1FZ2 - chains B and C of the 6 polymer chains in the assembly; structure by X-ray diffraction, 2.15 A resolution.

Chain B:
Name: Methane monooxygenase component A, alpha chain
Organism: Methylococcus capsulatus
Notes: EC 1.14.13.25
UniProt: P22869 (MEMA_METCA); residue numbers follow UniProt; this construct covers 1-527
Amino-acid sequence (527 residues; numbered 1 to 527; the number before each row is that of its first residue):
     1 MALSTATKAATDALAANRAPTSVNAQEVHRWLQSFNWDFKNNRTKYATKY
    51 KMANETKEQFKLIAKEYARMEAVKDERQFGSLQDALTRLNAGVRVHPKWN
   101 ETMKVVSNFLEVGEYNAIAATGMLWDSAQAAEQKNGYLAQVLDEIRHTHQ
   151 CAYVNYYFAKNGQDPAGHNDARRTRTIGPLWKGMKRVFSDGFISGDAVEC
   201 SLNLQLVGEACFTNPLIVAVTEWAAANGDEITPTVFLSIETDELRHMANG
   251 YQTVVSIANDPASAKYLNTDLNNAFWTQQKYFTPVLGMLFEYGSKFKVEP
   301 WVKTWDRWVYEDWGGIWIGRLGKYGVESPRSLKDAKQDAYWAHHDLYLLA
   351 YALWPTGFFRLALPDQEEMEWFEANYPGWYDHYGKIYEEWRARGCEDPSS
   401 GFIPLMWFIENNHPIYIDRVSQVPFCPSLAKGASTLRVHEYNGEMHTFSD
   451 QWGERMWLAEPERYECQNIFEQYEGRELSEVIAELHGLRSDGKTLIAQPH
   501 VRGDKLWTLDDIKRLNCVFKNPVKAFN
Unresolved in the structure: 1-17
Metal / ion sites: Fe2+ site 1: Glu114, Glu144, His147; Fe2+ site 2: Glu243, His246
Curated features (UniProtKB/Swiss-Prot):
  - active site: Cys151
  - binding site (Fe cation): Glu114, Glu144, His147, Glu209, Glu243, His246

Chain C:
Name: Methane monooxygenase component A, beta chain
Organism: Methylococcus capsulatus
Notes: EC 1.14.13.25
UniProt: P18798 (MEMB_METCA); numbering as in UniProt (aligned over 1-389)
Amino-acid sequence (389 residues; row label = number of the first residue in the row):
     1 MSMLGERRRGLTDPEMAAVILKALPEAPLDGNNKMGYFVTPRWKRLTEYE
    51 ALTVYAQPNADWIAGGLDWGDWTQKFHGGRPSWGNETTELRTVDWFKHRD
   101 PLRRWHAPYVKDKAEEWRYTDRFLQGYSADGQIRAMNPTWRDEFINRYWG
   151 AFLFNEYGLFNAHSQGAREALSDVTRVSLAFWGFDKIDIAQMIQLERGFL
   201 AKIVPGFDESTAVPKAEWTNGEVYKSARLAVEGLWQEVFDWNESAFSVHA
   251 VYDALFGQFVRREFFQRLAPRFGDNLTPFFINQAQTYFQIAKQGVQDLYY
   301 NCLGDDPEFSDYNRTVMRNWTGKWLEPTIAALRDFMGLFAKLPAGTTDKE
   351 EITASLYRVVDDWIEDYASRIDFKADRDQIVKAVLAGLK
Unresolved in the structure: 1
Sequence notes: conflict Arg370 (Ala in P18798)
Metal / ion sites: Ca2+ site 1 near Glu222 (its only coordinating residue here); Ca2+ site 2 near Asp348 (its only coordinating residue here); Ca2+ site 3: Asp376, Asp378

Interface between chain B and chain C:
Residue-residue contacts (11):
  Arg18(B) - Asp362(C)  salt bridge
  Arg18(B) - Glu365(C)  salt bridge
  Arg18(B) - Asp366(C)  salt bridge
  Glu76(B) - Lys111(C)  salt bridge
  Arg88(B) - Arg9(C)
  Leu89(B) - Arg9(C)
  Asn90(B) - Met3(C)
  Asn90(B) - Leu4(C)
  Val93(B) - Met3(C)  hydrophobic
  Val93(B) - Leu4(C)  hydrophobic
  Arg94(B) - Thr12(C)  hydrogen bond (side chain-backbone)
Interface residues without a listed pair, chain B (8 interface residues in all): Gln163
Interface residues without a listed pair, chain C (12 interface residues in all): Leu11, Asp13, Pro14, Lys292

Overview:
8 residues of chain B and 12 residues of chain C are in contact, with 1 hydrogen bond and 4 salt bridges.
Polar pairs include Arg18(B)-Asp362(C), Arg18(B)-Glu365(C) and Arg18(B)-Asp366(C). From UniProt: active-site
residue Cys151(B) and 6 Fe cation-binding residues on chain B.
Here chain B is Methane monooxygenase component A, alpha chain and chain C is Methane monooxygenase component
A, beta chain, both from Methylococcus capsulatus. Entry 1FZ2 (Methane monooxygenase hydroxylase, form II
mixed-valent generated by crystal soaking) was determined by X-ray diffraction (same publication as 1FYZ,
1FZ0, 1FZ1, 1FZ3, 1FZ4 and 1FZ5).
